7ZN2 - chains d and a of the 36 polymer chains in the assembly; structure by electron microscopy, 4.29 A resolution (low resolution: residue-level contacts below are approximate; hydrogen-bond / salt-bridge calls are withheld).

Chain d:
Protein: Probable baseplate hub protein
From: Escherichia phage T5
Reference sequence: Q6QGE9 (BPPB3_BPT5); numbering as in UniProt (aligned over 1-949)
Amino-acid sequence (949 residues; each row starts with the number of its first residue):
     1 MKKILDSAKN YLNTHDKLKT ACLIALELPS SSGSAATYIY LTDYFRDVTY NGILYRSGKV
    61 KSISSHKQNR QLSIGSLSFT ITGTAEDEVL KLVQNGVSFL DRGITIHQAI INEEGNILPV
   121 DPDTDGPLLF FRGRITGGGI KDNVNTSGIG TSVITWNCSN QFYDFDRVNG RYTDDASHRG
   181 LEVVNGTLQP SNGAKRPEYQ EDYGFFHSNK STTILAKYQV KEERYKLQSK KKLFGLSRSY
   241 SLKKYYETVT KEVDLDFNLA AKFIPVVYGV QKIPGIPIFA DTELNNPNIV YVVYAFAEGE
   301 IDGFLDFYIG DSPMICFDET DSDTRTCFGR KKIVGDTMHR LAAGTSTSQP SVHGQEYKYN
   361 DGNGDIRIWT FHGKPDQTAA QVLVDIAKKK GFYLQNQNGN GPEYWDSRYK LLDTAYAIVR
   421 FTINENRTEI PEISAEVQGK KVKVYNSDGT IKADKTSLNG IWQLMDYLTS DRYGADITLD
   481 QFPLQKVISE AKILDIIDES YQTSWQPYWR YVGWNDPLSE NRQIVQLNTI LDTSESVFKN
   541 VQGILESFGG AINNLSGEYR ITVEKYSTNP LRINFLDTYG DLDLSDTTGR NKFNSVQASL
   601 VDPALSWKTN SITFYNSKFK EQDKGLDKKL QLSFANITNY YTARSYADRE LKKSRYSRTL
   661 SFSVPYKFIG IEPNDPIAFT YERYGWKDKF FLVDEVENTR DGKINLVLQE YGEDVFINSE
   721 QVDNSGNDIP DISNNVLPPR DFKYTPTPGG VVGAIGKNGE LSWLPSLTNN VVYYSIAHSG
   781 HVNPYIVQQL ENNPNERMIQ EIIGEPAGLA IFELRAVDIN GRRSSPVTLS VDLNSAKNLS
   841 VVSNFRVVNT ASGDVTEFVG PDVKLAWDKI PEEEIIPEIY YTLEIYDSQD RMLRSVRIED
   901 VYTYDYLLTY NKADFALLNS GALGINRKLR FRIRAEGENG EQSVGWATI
Disulfide bonds: C316-C327

Chain a:
Protein: Distal tail protein
From: Escherichia phage T5
Reference sequence: Q6QGE8 (DIT_BPT5); numbering as in UniProt (aligned over 1-204)
Amino-acid sequence (204 residues; numbered 1 to 204; the number before each row is that of its first residue):
     1 MRLPDPYTNP EYPGLGFESV NLVDNDPMIR DELPNGKVKE VKISAQYWGI NISYPELFPD
    61 EYAFLDSRLL EYKRTGDYLD VLLPQYEAFR VRGDTKSVTI PAGQKGSQII LNTNGTLTGQ
   121 PKAGDLFKLS THPKVYKITN FSSSGNVWNI SLYPDLFITT TGSEKPVFNG ILFRTKLMNG
   181 DSFGSTLNNN GTYSGISLSL RESL

Chain d / chain a interface:
Residue-residue contacts (40; chain d residue first):
  D16(d) with K37(a); V38(a); K39(a); E40(a)
  K17(d) with M28(a); E40(a)
  L18(d) with E40(a); V41(a); K42(a)
  K19(d) with K42(a); D155(a)
  T20(d) with V41(a); K42(a); I43(a)
  D43(d) with I43(a)
  Y44(d) with I43(a)
  F45(d) with I43(a); A45(a); D155(a); F157(a)
  R46(d) with K105(a); L156(a); F157(a)
  E114(d) with G106(a)
  G115(d) with K105(a); G106(a)
  N116(d) with K105(a)
  G148(d) with D181(a)
  I149(d) with D181(a)
  L576(d) with P34(a); N35(a)
  D577(d) with N35(a)
  T578(d) with P34(a)
  Y579(d) with D31(a); L33(a); P34(a)
  G580(d) with P34(a)
  P665(d) with L33(a)
  D701(d) with I29(a); V41(a)
Also at the interface, not in a pair above, chain d (25 interface residues in all): H15, E113, F575, R700
Also at the interface, not in a pair above, chain a (23 interface residues in all): S44, S107, T159

Summary:
25 residues of chain d face 23 of chain a across their interface.
Here chain d is Probable baseplate hub protein and chain a is Distal tail protein, both from Escherichia phage
T5. Entry 7ZN2 (Tail tip of siphophage T5 : full complex after interaction with its bacterial receptor FhuA)
was determined by electron microscopy, deposited together with 7QG9, 7ZHJ, 7ZN4, 7ZQB and 7ZQP.
